Entry 7Q9P (electron microscopy, 4.50 A resolution (low resolution: residue-level contacts below are approximate; hydrogen-bond / salt-bridge calls are withheld)); this record covers chains H and L of the 9 polymer chains in the assembly.

[Chain H]
Name: Beta-06 heavy chain
Organism: Homo sapiens
Amino-acid sequence (228 residues; row label = number of the first residue in the row):
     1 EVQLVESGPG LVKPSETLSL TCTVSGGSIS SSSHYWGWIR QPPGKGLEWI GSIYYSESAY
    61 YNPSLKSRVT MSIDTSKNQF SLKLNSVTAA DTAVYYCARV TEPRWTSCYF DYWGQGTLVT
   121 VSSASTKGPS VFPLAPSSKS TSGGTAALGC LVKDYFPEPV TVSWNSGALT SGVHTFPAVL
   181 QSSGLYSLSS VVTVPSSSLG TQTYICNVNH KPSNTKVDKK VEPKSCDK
Disordered / not traced: 1, 124-228
Cystine bridges: C22-C97

[Chain L]
Name: Beta-06 light chain
Organism: Homo sapiens
Amino-acid sequence (215 residues; row label = number of the first residue in the row):
     1 EIVMTQSPAT LSLSPGERAT LSCRTSQSVT SYLAWYQQRP GQAPRLLIYD ASDRATGIPA
    61 RFSGSGSGTD FTLTISNLEP EDFAVYYCQL RSNWPPITFG QGTRLETKRT VAAPSVFIFP
   121 PSDEQLKSGT ASVVCLLNNF YPREAKVQWK VDNALQSGNS QESVTEQDSK DSTYSLSSTL
   181 TLSKADYEKH KVYACEVTHQ GLSSPVTKSF NRGEC
Disordered / not traced: 109-215
Cystine bridges: C23-C88

[Chain H / chain L interface]
Pairs across the interface (41):
  Q41(H) with Q38(L)
  K45(H) with Y87(L)
  G46(H) with Y87(L)
  L47(H) with P44(L); Y87(L); F99(L)
  W49(H) with P96(L); I97(L); F99(L)
  Y60(H) with R91(L); I97(L)
  P63(H) with W94(L); P95(L); P96(L)
  Y96(H) with Q38(L); A43(L)
  R104(H) with Y32(L); D50(L)
  W105(H) with R91(L)
  T106(H) with S31(L); Y32(L); L90(L); R91(L)
  S107(H) with Y32(L); D50(L)
  C108(H) with Q89(L); R91(L); I97(L)
  Y109(H) with Y36(L); L46(L); Y49(L); D50(L)
  F110(H) with Y36(L); L46(L); Q89(L); I97(L); F99(L)
  D111(H) with L46(L)
  W113(H) with Y36(L); P44(L)
  G114(H) with A43(L)
Interface residues without a listed pair, chain H (24 interface residues in all): I39, S52, Y61, E102, Y112, Q115
Interface residues without a listed pair, chain L (22 interface residues in all): A34, Q42, T56, N93

[In short]
24 residues of chain H face 22 of chain L across their interface.
Here chain H is Beta-06 heavy chain and chain L is Beta-06 light chain, both from Homo sapiens. Entry 7Q9P
(Beta-06 fab in complex with SARS-CoV-2 beta-Spike glycoprotein) was determined by electron microscopy,
deposited together with 7PS0, 7PS3, 7PS4 and 7Q9K.
